PDB entry 2X00 | X-ray diffraction, 2.40 A resolution | chains A and B of the 5 polymer chains in the assembly

Chain A (and B):
Molecule: Soluble acetylcholine receptor
Source organism: Aplysia californica
Notes: chain B of this document is another copy of the same molecule, construct and numbering; everything in this record applies to it too
UniProtKB: Q8WSF8 (Q8WSF8_APLCA); residues 1-219 here correspond to UniProt positions 18-236 (UniProt number = residue number + 17)
Chain sequence (228 residues; row label = number of the first residue in the row; numbers below 1 keep their minus sign (Asp-8 is residue -8)):
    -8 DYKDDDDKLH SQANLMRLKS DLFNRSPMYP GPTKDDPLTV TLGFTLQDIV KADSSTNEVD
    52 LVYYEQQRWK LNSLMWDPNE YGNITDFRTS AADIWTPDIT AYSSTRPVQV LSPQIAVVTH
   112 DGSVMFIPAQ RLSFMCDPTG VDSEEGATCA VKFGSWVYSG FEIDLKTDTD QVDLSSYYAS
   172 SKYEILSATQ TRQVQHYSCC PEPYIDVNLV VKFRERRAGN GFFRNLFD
Disordered / not traced: -8, 209-219 (chain B: -8 to -6, 210-219)
Cystine bridges: Cys127-Cys140, Cys190-Cys191
Residues lining bound ligands:
  - gymnodimine a (GYN), molecule 1: Gln38, Tyr55, Val108, Ile118, Ser167
  - gymnodimine a (GYN), molecule 2: Tyr93, Ser94, Lys143, Ser146, Trp147, Val148, Tyr188, Cys190, Tyr195
From the paper describing this entry:
  - conformationally variable residues (loop rearrangement): Gln186 to Tyr195
  - binding site for gymnodimine a: Tyr93, Val108, Lys143, Trp147, Val148, Tyr188, Cys190, Tyr195

Interface between chain A and chain B:
Pairs across the interface (55):
  Asp-4(A) with Asn63(B), hydrogen bond
  Lys-1(A) with Asp27(B)
  Ser2(A) with Asp27(B)
  Gln3(A) with Tyr20(B); Pro21(B); Asp27(B), hydrogen bond
  Leu6(A) with Pro21(B), hydrophobic
  Met7(A) with Pro18(B), hydrophobic; Met19(B); Pro21(B), hydrophobic
  Lys10(A) with Pro21(B)
  Gln38(A) with Tyr93(B), hydrogen bond (side chain-backbone); Ser94(B); Met126(B)
  Asp39(A) with Met126(B)
  Val41(A) with Thr47(B); Glu49(B); Thr96(B)
  Lys42(A) with Thr47(B)
  Val53(A) with Ser95(B); Met126(B), hydrophobic
  Tyr55(A) with Tyr93(B), hydrogen bond (side chain-backbone); Trp147(B), hydrophobic
  Arg79(A) with Val148(B), hydrogen bond (side chain-backbone); Tyr149(B); Glu153(B), salt bridge
  Gln100(A) with Arg97(B), hydrogen bond; Pro98(B)
  Val101(A) with Pro98(B)
  Leu102(A) with Thr91(B); Ser95(B); Arg97(B); Pro98(B)
  Ser103(A) with Trp147(B)
  Pro104(A) with Asp89(B); Thr91(B); Trp147(B)
  Ile106(A) with Asp89(B); Val148(B)
  Ile118(A) with Trp147(B), hydrogen bond (backbone-side chain)
  Ala120(A) with Trp147(B), hydrophobic
  Arg122(A) with Glu49(B), salt bridge; Thr96(B), hydrogen bond (side chain-backbone); Arg97(B)
  Tyr169(A) with Met126(B), hydrophobic; Cys127(B), hydrogen bond (side chain-backbone); Asp128(B), hydrogen bond (side chain-backbone)
  Ser171(A) with Asn48(B), hydrogen bond (backbone-side chain); Asp128(B)
  Ser172(A) with Asn48(B)
  Lys173(A) with Ser45(B), hydrogen bond (side chain-backbone); Ser46(B); Thr47(B); Asn48(B)
  Arg207(A) with Asp128(B), salt bridge
Interface residues without a listed pair, chain A (31 interface residues in all): Thr76, Val108, Pro119
Interface residues without a listed pair, chain B (31 interface residues in all): Gly22, Thr24, Lys25, Asp26, Ser150

Summary:
Chain A and chain B each contribute 31 residues to their interface; the contacts include 12 hydrogen bonds and
3 salt bridges. Among the polar pairs are Arg79(A)-Glu153(B), Arg122(A)-Glu49(B) and Arg207(A)-Asp128(B).
Bound to chain A: gymnodimine a. From the paper: a binding site for gymnodimine a at Tyr93(A), Val108(A) and
Lys143(A) among others; conformational variability at Gln186(A).
Both chains are Soluble acetylcholine receptor (Aplysia californica). Entry 2X00 (Crystal structure of a-achbp
in complex with gymnodimine A) was determined by X-ray diffraction, deposited together with 2WZY.
